PDB entry 5JWA | X-ray diffraction, 2.16 A resolution | chains A and H

# Chain A (and H)
Name: NADH dehydrogenase, putative
Organism: Plasmodium falciparum (isolate 3D7)
Notes: EC 1.6.99.3; chain H of this document is another copy of the same molecule, construct and numbering; everything in this record applies to it too
UniProtKB: Q8I302 (Q8I302_PLAF7); residues 25-533 here = UniProt positions 25-533
Chain sequence (521 residues; numbered 13 to 533; the number before each row is that of its first residue):
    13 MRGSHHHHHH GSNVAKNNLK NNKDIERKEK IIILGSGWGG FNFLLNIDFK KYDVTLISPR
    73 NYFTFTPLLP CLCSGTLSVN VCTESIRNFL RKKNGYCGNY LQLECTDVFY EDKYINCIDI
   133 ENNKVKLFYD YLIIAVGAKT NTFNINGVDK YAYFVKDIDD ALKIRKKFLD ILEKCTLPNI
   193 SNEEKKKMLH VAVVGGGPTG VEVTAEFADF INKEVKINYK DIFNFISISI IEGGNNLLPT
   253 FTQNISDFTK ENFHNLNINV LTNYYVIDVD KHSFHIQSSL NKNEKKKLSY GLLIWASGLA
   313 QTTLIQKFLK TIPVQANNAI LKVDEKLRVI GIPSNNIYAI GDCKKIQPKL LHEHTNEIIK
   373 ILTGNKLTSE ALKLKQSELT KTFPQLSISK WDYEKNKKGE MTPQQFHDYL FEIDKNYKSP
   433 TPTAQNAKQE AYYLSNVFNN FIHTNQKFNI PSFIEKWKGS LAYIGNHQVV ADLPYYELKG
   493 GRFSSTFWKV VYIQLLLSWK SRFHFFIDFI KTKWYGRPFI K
Unresolved in the structure: 13-38
Construct notes: initiating methionine (13); expression tag (14-24)
Bound ions: Mg2+ site 1: Thr76 (together with FAD); Mg2+ site 2: Ala147 (together with FAD); Mg2+ site 3: Ile352 (together with FAD)
Small-molecule neighbours:
  - FAD (flavin-adenine dinucleotide): Leu46, Gly47, Ser48, Gly49, Trp50, Gly51, Gly52, Ile69, Ser70, Pro71, Arg72, Thr78, Pro79, Leu81, Pro82, Leu115, Glu116, Cys117, Ala147, Val148, Gly149, Val167, Lys168, Thr211, Thr314, Leu316, Ile352, Gly353, Asp354, Cys355, Pro434, Thr435, Ala436, Gln437, Ala439, Tyr504
  - fragment of triton x-100 (TRT), molecule 1: Lys501, Val502, Ile505, Phe517, Phe518, Phe521, Ile522, Lys525
  - fragment of triton x-100 (TRT), molecule 2: Ile505, Gln506, Trp511, Arg514
  - fragment of triton x-100 (TRT), molecule 3: Ile505, Trp511, Arg514, Phe515, Phe518, Ile519

# Interface between chain A and chain H
Pairs across the interface (61; chain A residue first):
  Asn73(A) - Phe531(H)
  Asn73(A) - Lys533(H)
  Tyr74(A) - Ile532(H)  hydrophobic
  Tyr74(A) - Lys533(H)
  Asn92(A) - Lys523(H)
  Thr95(A) - Ile532(H)
  Ser97(A) - Phe531(H)
  Ser97(A) - Ile532(H)
  Arg99(A) - Glu185(H)  salt bridge
  Arg99(A) - Thr188(H)
  Arg99(A) - Asn230(H)
  Arg99(A) - Tyr231(H)  hydrogen bond
  Asn100(A) - Asn230(H)
  Arg103(A) - Ile229(H)
  Arg103(A) - Asn230(H)  hydrogen bond
  Tyr112(A) - Glu185(H)
  Leu113(A) - Thr188(H)
  Gln114(A) - Glu185(H)
  Gln114(A) - Lys533(H)  hydrogen bond
  Leu115(A) - Leu189(H)  hydrophobic
  Asp131(A) - Leu189(H)
  Asp131(A) - Asn191(H)  hydrogen bond
  Glu133(A) - Lys186(H)  salt bridge
  Asn135(A) - Asn191(H)
  Glu185(A) - Arg99(H)  salt bridge
  Glu185(A) - Tyr112(H)
  Glu185(A) - Gln114(H)
  Lys186(A) - Glu133(H)  salt bridge
  Thr188(A) - Arg99(H)
  Thr188(A) - Leu113(H)
  Leu189(A) - Leu115(H)  hydrophobic
  Leu189(A) - Asp131(H)
  Asn191(A) - Asp131(H)  hydrogen bond
  Asn191(A) - Asn135(H)
  Ile229(A) - Arg103(H)
  Asn230(A) - Arg99(H)
  Asn230(A) - Asn100(H)
  Asn230(A) - Arg103(H)  hydrogen bond
  Tyr231(A) - Arg99(H)  hydrogen bond
  Lys232(A) - Arg103(H)
  Trp511(A) - Tyr527(H)
  Lys512(A) - Tyr527(H)
  Phe515(A) - Ile519(H)  hydrophobic
  Phe515(A) - Ile522(H)  hydrophobic
  Phe515(A) - Tyr527(H)
  His516(A) - Lys523(H)
  Ile519(A) - Phe515(H)  hydrophobic
  Ile519(A) - Ile519(H)  hydrophobic
  Ile522(A) - Phe515(H)  hydrophobic
  Lys523(A) - Asn92(H)
  Lys523(A) - His516(H)  hydrogen bond
  Tyr527(A) - Trp511(H)
  Tyr527(A) - Lys512(H)
  Tyr527(A) - Phe515(H)
  Phe531(A) - Asn73(H)
  Phe531(A) - Ser97(H)
  Ile532(A) - Tyr74(H)  hydrophobic
  Ile532(A) - Thr95(H)
  Ile532(A) - Ser97(H)
  Lys533(A) - Asn73(H)
  Lys533(A) - Gln114(H)  hydrogen bond
Also at the interface, not in a pair above, chain A (42 interface residues in all): Val91, Glu96, Lys136, Val137, Pro190, Trp526, Pro530
Also at the interface, not in a pair above, chain H (42 interface residues in all): Val91, Glu96, Cys109, Lys136, Val137, Pro190, Trp526, Pro530

# Summary
The chain A/chain H interface involves 42 residues from each chain, with 9 hydrogen bonds and 4 salt bridges.
Among the polar pairs are Arg99(A)-Glu185(H), Glu133(A)-Lys186(H) and Arg99(A)-Tyr231(H). Chain A binds
flavin-adenine dinucleotide and 3 copies of fragment of triton x-100.
Both chains are NADH dehydrogenase, putative (Plasmodium falciparum (isolate 3D7)). Entry 5JWA (the structure
of malaria PfNDH2) was determined by X-ray diffraction (same publication as 5JWB and 5JWC).
